PDB entry 6RES | electron microscopy, 4.30 A resolution (low resolution: residue-level contacts below are approximate; hydrogen-bond / salt-bridge calls are withheld) | chains 1 and 5 of the 31 polymer chains in the assembly

[Chain 1]
Molecule: ATP synthase associated protein ASA1
From: Polytomella sp. Pringsheim 198.80
UniProt: Q85JD5 (Q85JD5_9CHLO); residue numbers follow UniProt; this construct covers 1-618
Chain sequence (618 residues; numbered 1 to 618; the number before each row is that of its first residue):
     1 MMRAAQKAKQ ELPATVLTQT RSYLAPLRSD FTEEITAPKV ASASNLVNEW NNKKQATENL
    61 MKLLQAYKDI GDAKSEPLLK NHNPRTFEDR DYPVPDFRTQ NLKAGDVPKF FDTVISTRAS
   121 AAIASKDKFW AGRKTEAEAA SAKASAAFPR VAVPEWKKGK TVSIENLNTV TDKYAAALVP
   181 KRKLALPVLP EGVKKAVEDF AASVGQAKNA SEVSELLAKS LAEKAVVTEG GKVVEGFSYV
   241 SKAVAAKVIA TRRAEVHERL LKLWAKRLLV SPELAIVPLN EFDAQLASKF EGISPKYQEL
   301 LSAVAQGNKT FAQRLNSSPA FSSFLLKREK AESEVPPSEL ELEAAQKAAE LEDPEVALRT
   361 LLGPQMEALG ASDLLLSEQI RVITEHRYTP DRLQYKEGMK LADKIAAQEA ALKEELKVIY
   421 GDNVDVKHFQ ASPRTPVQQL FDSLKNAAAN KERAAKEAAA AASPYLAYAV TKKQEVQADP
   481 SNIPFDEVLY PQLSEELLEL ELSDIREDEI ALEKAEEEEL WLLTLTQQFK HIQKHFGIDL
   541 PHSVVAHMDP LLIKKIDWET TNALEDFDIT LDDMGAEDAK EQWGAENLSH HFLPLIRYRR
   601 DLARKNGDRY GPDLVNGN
Unresolved in the structure: 1-22, 618

[Chain 5]
Molecule: Mitochondrial F1F0 ATP synthase associated 14 kDa protein
From: Polytomella sp. Pringsheim 198.80
UniProt: A0A024FSR7 (A0A024FSR7_9CHLO); residue numbers follow UniProt; this construct covers 1-123
Chain sequence (123 residues; row label = number of the first residue in the row):
     1 MKLLPESLQQ EAATAAVVAS WVLWHLDTQL LPTIMREHKL HACWAAAAKR YNEKLFKLNP
    61 SYDRVLSLPA VSKNQVLENV FHTAPKAPVE HLEKMVSANS KVYDALNLQS KRVLIWQVKP
   121 ALF

[Interface between chain 1 and chain 5]
Residue-residue contacts (124):
  Leu79(1) with Val80(5)
  His82(1) with Asn79(5); Val80(5); His82(5)
  Asn83(1) with Val76(5)
  Pro84(1) with Val71(5); Gln75(5)
  Arg85(1) with Pro69(5); Val71(5); Ser72(5)
  Glu88(1) with Pro69(5); Ala70(5); Val71(5)
  Arg90(1) with Ser67(5); Pro69(5)
  Arg98(1) with Phe56(5); Lys57(5); Asn59(5)
  Phe111(1) with Asp63(5); Leu66(5)
  Ile115(1) with Val65(5); Ala70(5)
  Arg118(1) with Leu66(5); Ala70(5)
  Ala122(1) with Val71(5)
  Lys126(1) with Asn79(5)
  Val151(1) with Met95(5)
  Val153(1) with Met95(5)
  Pro154(1) with Asn99(5)
  Trp156(1) with Leu106(5)
  Thr161(1) with Leu106(5)
  Val162(1) with Leu106(5); Asn107(5)
  Ser163(1) with Asn107(5)
  Ile164(1) with Tyr103(5); Asn107(5)
  Leu167(1) with Tyr103(5); Asn107(5)
  Tyr174(1) with His91(5); Leu92(5); Met95(5); Asn99(5)
  Ala175(1) with Leu92(5)
  Leu178(1) with Pro88(5); Val89(5); Leu92(5)
  Leu286(1) with Tyr62(5)
  Ala287(1) with Phe56(5)
  Ser288(1) with Phe56(5)
  Phe290(1) with Asn52(5); Glu53(5)
  Glu291(1) with Lys49(5)
  Gln394(1) with Val65(5)
  Glu397(1) with Asn74(5); Gln75(5)
  Lys400(1) with Asn74(5)
  Leu401(1) with Lys73(5); Asn74(5)
  Lys404(1) with Asn74(5)
  Gln408(1) with Phe81(5)
  Ser463(1) with Tyr103(5); Asp104(5)
  Pro464(1) with Tyr103(5)
  Tyr465(1) with Val96(5); Asn99(5); Tyr103(5)
  Leu466(1) with Ser100(5)
  Ala469(1) with Val96(5)
  Lys473(1) with Glu93(5)
  Gln477(1) with Val89(5)
  Leu500(1) with Lys73(5)
  Glu501(1) with Lys73(5)
  Glu507(1) with Leu68(5); Pro69(5)
  Ala511(1) with Leu68(5)
  Lys514(1) with Arg64(5)
  Ala515(1) with Arg64(5)
  Glu518(1) with Pro60(5)
  Trp521(1) with Leu55(5)
  Leu522(1) with Asn59(5)
  Leu525(1) with Tyr51(5); Leu55(5)
  Phe529(1) with Trp44(5)
  Phe536(1) with Glu37(5)
  His542(1) with Thr33(5); Arg36(5); Glu37(5)
  Val545(1) with Leu40(5)
  Leu552(1) with Leu40(5)
  Ile553(1) with Arg36(5)
  Ile556(1) with Met35(5); Arg36(5); Lys39(5); Leu40(5)
  Asp557(1) with Arg36(5)
  Glu559(1) with Lys39(5)
  Thr560(1) with Met35(5)
  Leu564(1) with Lys39(5)
  Glu565(1) with Leu31(5); Met35(5); Lys39(5)
  Asp568(1) with His38(5); Ala42(5)
  Lys580(1) with Ala46(5)
  Glu581(1) with Ala46(5); Ala47(5); Lys49(5); Arg50(5)
  Gln582(1) with Arg50(5)
  Trp583(1) with Lys39(5); Cys43(5)
  Gly584(1) with Ala47(5)
  Ala585(1) with Arg50(5)
  Asn587(1) with Cys43(5)
  Leu588(1) with Trp44(5)
  His591(1) with Trp44(5); Tyr51(5)
  Phe592(1) with Tyr51(5); Lys54(5); Leu55(5); Leu58(5)
  Leu595(1) with Leu58(5)
  Arg599(1) with Leu58(5); Pro60(5)
Also at the interface, not in a pair above, chain 1 (93 interface residues in all): Pro95, Asp96, Phe97, Val114, Ala119, Ala152, Phe282, Asp283, Lys289, Arg392, Leu497, Asp504, Asp508, Phe567, Asp578
Also at the interface, not in a pair above, chain 5 (64 interface residues in all): Pro32, His41, Leu77, Glu78, Val102, Ser110, Ile115

[Overview]
Chain 1 and chain 5 form an interface of 93 and 64 residues respectively.
Here chain 1 is ATP synthase associated protein ASA1 and chain 5 is Mitochondrial F1F0 ATP synthase associated
14 kDa protein, both from Polytomella sp. Pringsheim 198.80. Entry 6RES (Cryo-EM structure of Polytomella
F-ATP synthase, Rotary substate 3C, composite map) was determined by electron microscopy (same publication as
6RD4, 6RD5, 6RD6, 6RD7, 6RD8, 6RD9 and 46 further entries).
